Entry 6ZEE (X-ray diffraction, 1.90 A resolution); this record covers chains P and Q of the 12 polymer chains in the assembly.

== Chain P (and Q) ==
Molecule: Serine/threonine-protein phosphatase PP1-alpha catalytic subunit
Source organism: Homo sapiens
Notes: EC 3.1.3.16; engineered mutation(s): N-terminal Vector derived sequence GHMGS; chain Q of this document is another copy of the same molecule, construct and numbering; everything in this record applies to it too
UniProtKB: P62136 (PP1A_HUMAN); numbering as in UniProt; present here: 7-57, 61-300
Chain sequence (299 residues; each row starts with the number of its first residue; note: 2 numbers in that range are skipped by the numbering (no residue carries them; nothing is unmodelled there); a row labelled like 60A-60B holds insertion residues (60A, then the next letters in order)):
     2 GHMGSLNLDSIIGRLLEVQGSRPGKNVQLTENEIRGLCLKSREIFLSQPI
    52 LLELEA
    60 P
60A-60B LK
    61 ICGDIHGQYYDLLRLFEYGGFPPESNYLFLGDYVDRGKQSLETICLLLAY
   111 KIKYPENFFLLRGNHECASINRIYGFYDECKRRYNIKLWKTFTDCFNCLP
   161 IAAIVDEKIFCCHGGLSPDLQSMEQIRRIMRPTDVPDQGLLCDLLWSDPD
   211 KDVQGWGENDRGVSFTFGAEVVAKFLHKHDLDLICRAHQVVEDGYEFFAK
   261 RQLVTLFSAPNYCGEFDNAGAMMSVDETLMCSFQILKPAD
Unresolved in the structure: 2-5, 300
Construct notes: expression tag (2-6)
Curated features (UniProtKB/Swiss-Prot):
  - active site: His125 (Proton donor)
  - binding site (Mn(2+)): Asp64, His66, Asp92, Asn124, His173, His248
  - modified residue: Ser22 (Phosphoserine)
  - mutagenesis: Pro50 (P50R: Promotes SMP complex formation), Ala57 (A57P: No effect on SMP complex formation), Glu184 (E184A: Promotes SMP complex formation), Arg188 (R188A: Abolishes SMP complex formation)
Ion coordination: Mn2+ site 1: Asp64, His66, Asp92 (together with sulfate ion); Mn2+ site 2: Asp92, Asn124, His173, His248 (together with sulfate ion)
From the paper describing this entry:
  - binding site for sulfate ion: Arg96, His125
  - catalytic residues: Asp64, Asp92
  - catalytic residues: Asp95, His125 (proposed by the authors, not directly observed)
  - binding site for glycerol: Cys127, Ile130, Val195, Trp206, Val223

== Interface between chain P and chain Q ==
Pairs across the interface (22):
  Asn8(P) - Gly222(Q)  hydrogen bond (side chain-backbone)
  Asp10(P) - Gln198(Q)
  Asp10(P) - Ser224(Q)
  Asp10(P) - Phe225(Q)
  Ser11(P) - Glu218(Q)  hydrogen bond
  Ile13(P) - Phe225(Q)  hydrophobic
  Gly14(P) - Gly217(Q)
  Gly14(P) - Glu218(Q)
  Gly14(P) - Phe225(Q)
  Arg15(P) - Glu218(Q)  salt bridge
  Leu17(P) - Trp216(Q)
  Glu18(P) - Trp216(Q)
  Glu18(P) - Gly217(Q)
  Glu18(P) - Glu218(Q)  hydrogen bond (side chain-backbone)
  Gln20(P) - Gln214(Q)
  Gly21(P) - Gln214(Q)
  Pro83(P) - Pro178(Q)
  Pro83(P) - Asp179(Q)
  Glu84(P) - Gln181(Q)
  Lys113(P) - Gln198(Q)  hydrogen bond
  Lys113(P) - Phe225(Q)
  Tyr114(P) - Asp179(Q)  hydrogen bond
Other interface residues (no listed pair), chain P (15 interface residues in all): Glu77
Other interface residues (no listed pair), chain Q (14 interface residues in all): Asp197, Gly199, Gly215

== In short ==
15 residues of chain P and 14 residues of chain Q are in contact; the contacts include 5 hydrogen bonds and 1
salt bridge. Polar contacts include Arg15(P)-Glu218(Q), Asn8(P)-Gly222(Q) and Ser11(P)-Glu218(Q). The paper
reports catalytic residues Asp64(P), Asp92(P) and Asp95(P) among others; a binding site for glycerol at
Cys127(P), Ile130(P) and Val195(P) among others.
Chain P and chain Q are both Serine/threonine-protein phosphatase PP1-alpha catalytic subunit (Homo sapiens);
the structure, Structure of PP1(7-300) bound to Phactr1 (507-580) at pH8.4, was determined by X-ray
diffraction (same publication as 6ZEG, 6ZEH, 6ZEI and 6ZEJ).
